Entry 6EEQ (X-ray diffraction, 2.60 A resolution); this record covers chain A.

# Chain A
Name: 4-hydroxyphenylacetaldehyde synthase
From: Rhodiola rosea
UniProt: A0A2I6B3P0 (A0A2I6B3P0_RHORB); residues 1-490 here = UniProt positions 1-490
Chain sequence (490 residues; each row starts with the number of its first residue):
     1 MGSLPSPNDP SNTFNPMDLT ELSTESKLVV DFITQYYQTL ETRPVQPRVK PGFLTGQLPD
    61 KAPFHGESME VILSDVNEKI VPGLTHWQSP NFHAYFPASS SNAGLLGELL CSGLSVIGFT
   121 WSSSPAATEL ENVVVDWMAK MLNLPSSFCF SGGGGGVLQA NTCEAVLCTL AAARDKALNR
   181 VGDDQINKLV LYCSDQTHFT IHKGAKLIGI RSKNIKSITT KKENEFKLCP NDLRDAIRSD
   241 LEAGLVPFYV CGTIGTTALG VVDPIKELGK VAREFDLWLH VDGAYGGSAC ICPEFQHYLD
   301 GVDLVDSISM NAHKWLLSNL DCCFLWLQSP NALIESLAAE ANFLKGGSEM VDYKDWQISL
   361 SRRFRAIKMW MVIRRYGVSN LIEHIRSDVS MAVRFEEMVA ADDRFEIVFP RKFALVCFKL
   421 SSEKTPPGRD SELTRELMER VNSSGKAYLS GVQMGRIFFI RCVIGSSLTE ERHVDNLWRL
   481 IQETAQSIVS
Not modelled in the structure: 1-14, 340-348
Modified residues: K314 ((2S)-2-amino-6-[[3-hydroxy-2-methyl-5-(phosphonooxymethyl)pyridin-4-yl]methylideneamino]hexanoic acid; LLP)
UniProt features mapped onto this chain:
  - binding site (L-phenylalanine): P97, H198, H313, F343
  - modified residue: K314 (N6-(pyridoxal phosphate)lysine)

# Summary
Curated annotation (UniProt) lists 4 L-phenylalanine-binding residues.
Chain A is 4-hydroxyphenylacetaldehyde synthase (Rhodiola rosea); the structure, Crystal structure of Rhodiola
rosea 4-hydroxyphenylacetaldehyde synthase, was determined by X-ray diffraction (same publication as 6EEI,
6EEM and 6EEW).
